PDB entry 7T10 | electron microscopy, 2.50 A resolution | chains A and B of the 6 polymer chains in the assembly

== Chain A ==
Molecule: Guanine nucleotide-binding protein G(i) subunit alpha-3
Source organism: Homo sapiens
Reference sequence: P08754 (GNAI3_HUMAN); residues 1-354 here = UniProt positions 1-354
Sequence (354 residues; row label = number of the first residue in the row):
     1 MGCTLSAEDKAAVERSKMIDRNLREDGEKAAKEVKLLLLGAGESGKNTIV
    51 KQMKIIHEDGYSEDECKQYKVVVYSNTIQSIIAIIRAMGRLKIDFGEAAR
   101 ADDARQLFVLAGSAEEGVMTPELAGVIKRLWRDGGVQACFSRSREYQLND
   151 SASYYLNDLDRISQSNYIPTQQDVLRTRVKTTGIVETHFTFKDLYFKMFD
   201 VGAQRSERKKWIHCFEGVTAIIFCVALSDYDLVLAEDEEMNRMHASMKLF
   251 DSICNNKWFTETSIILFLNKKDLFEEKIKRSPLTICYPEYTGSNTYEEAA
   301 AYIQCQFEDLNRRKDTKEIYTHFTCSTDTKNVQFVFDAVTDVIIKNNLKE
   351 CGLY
Not modelled in the structure: 1-2, 55-181, 233-239
Sequence notes: engineered mutation Asn47 (Ser in P08754), Ala203 (Gly in P08754), Ala245 (Glu in P08754), Ser326 (Ala in P08754)
UniProt features mapped onto this chain:
  - region: Lys35 to Lys46, Thr48 (G1 motif), Asp173 to Thr181 (G2 motif), Phe196 to Gly202, Gln204, Arg205 (G3 motif), Ile265 to Asp272 (G4 motif), Thr324, Cys325, Thr327 to Thr329 (G5 motif)
  - binding site (GTP): Gly42, Glu43, Ser44, Gly45, Lys46, Thr48, Asp150, Ser151, Leu175, Arg176, Thr177, Arg178, Val179, Lys180, Thr181, Val201, Asn269, Lys270, Asp272, Leu273 and 2 more in UniProt
  - binding site (GDP): Glu43, Ser44, Gly45, Lys46, Thr48, Ser151, Leu175, Arg176, Thr177, Arg178, Asn269, Lys270, Asp272, Cys325
  - binding site (Mg(2+)): Thr181
  - modified residue: Arg178 (ADP-ribosylarginine), Gln204 (Deamidated glutamine), Cys351 (ADP-ribosylcysteine)
  - lipidation: Gly2 (N-myristoyl glycine), Cys3 (S-palmitoyl cysteine)
  - natural variant: Gly40 (G40R: In ARCND1), Gly45 (G45S: In ARCND1), Asn47 (S47N: In ARCND1; this construct carries the variant)
  - mutagenesis: Lys35 (K35A: Decreased affinity for PLCD4), Leu36 (L36A: Increased affinity for PLCD4), Leu37 (L37A: No effect on binding to PLCD4), Leu39 (L39A: Decreased affinity for PLCD4), Gly42 (G42R: Decreased affinity for PLCD4), Ile184 (I184A: No effect on binding to PLCD4), Trp211 (W211A: Decreased affinity for CCDC88C and PLCD4), Phe215 (F215A: Decreased affinity for CCDC88C and PLCD4), Val218 (V218A: No effect on binding to PLCD4), Lys248 (K248M: No effect on binding to CCDC88C), Leu249 (L249H: Decreased affinity for PLCD4; L249V: No effect on binding to PLCD4), Ser252 (S252A: Increased affinity for PLCD4; S252D: Decreased affinity for PLCD4), 4 further mutagenesis entries in UniProt

== Chain B ==
Molecule: Guanine nucleotide-binding protein G(I)/G(S)/G(T) subunit beta-1
Source organism: Homo sapiens
Reference sequence: P62873 (GBB1_HUMAN); residue numbers follow UniProt; this construct covers 2-340
Sequence (344 residues; numbered -3 to 340; the number before each row is that of its first residue; numbers below 1 keep their minus sign (Pro-3 is residue -3)):
    -3 PGSSGSELDQLRQEAEQLKNQIRDARKACADATLSQITNNIDPVGRIQMR
    47 TRRTLRGHLAKIYAMHWGTDSRLLVSASQDGKLIIWDSYTTNKVHAIPLR
    97 SSWVMTCAYAPSGNYVACGGLDNICSIYNLKTREGNVRVSRELAGHTGYL
   147 SCCRFLDDNQIVTSSGDTTCALWDIETGQQTTTFTGHTGDVMSLSLAPDT
   197 RLFVSGACDASAKLWDVREGMCRQTFTGHESDINAICFFPNGNAFATGSD
   247 DATCRLFDLRADQELMTYSHDNIICGITSVSFSKSGRLLLAGYDDFNCNV
   297 WDALKADRAGVLAGHDNRVSCLGVTDDGMAVATGSWDSFLKIWN
Not modelled in the structure: -3 to 2
Sequence notes: expression tag (-3 to 1)
UniProt features mapped onto this chain:
  - modified residue: Ser2 (N-acetylserine), His266 (Phosphohistidine)
  - natural variant: Leu30 (L30F: In MRD42; uncertain significance), Arg52 (R52G: In MRD42), Gly64 (G64V: In MRD42), Asp76 (D76E: In MRD42; D76G: In MRD42), Gly77 (G77S: In MRD42), Lys78 (K78R: In MRD42), Ile80 (I80N: In MRD42; I80T: In MRD42), His91 (H91R: In MRD42; uncertain significance), Ala92 (A92T: In MRD42), Pro94 (P94S: In MRD42), Leu95 (L95P: In MRD42), Arg96 (R96L: In MRD42), 5 further natural variant entries in UniProt

== Interface between chain A and chain B ==
Contacting residue pairs (30; chain A residue first):
  Ala12(A) with Asn88(B)
  Arg15(A) with Val90(B), hydrogen bond (side chain-backbone); His91(B)
  Ser16(A) with Asn88(B); Lys89(B), hydrogen bond (side chain-backbone)
  Ile19(A) with Lys89(B)
  Asp20(A) with Lys89(B), salt bridge
  Leu23(A) with Leu55(B); Lys89(B)
  Gly27(A) with Leu55(B)
  Thr182(A) with Asp118(B); Asn119(B)
  Gly183(A) with Leu117(B); Asp118(B); Asn119(B)
  Ile184(A) with Trp99(B), hydrophobic
  Phe199(A) with Trp99(B), hydrophobic
  Gln204(A) with Leu117(B); Asn119(B); Tyr145(B)
  Ser206(A) with Tyr145(B)
  Glu207(A) with Asp186(B)
  Lys210(A) with Tyr145(B); Met188(B); Cys204(B); Asp228(B), salt bridge; Asn230(B), hydrogen bond
  His213(A) with Lys57(B)
  Cys214(A) with Tyr59(B)
  Phe215(A) with Trp99(B), hydrophobic
Interface residues without a listed pair, chain A (23 interface residues in all): Val13, Asp26, Trp211, Glu216, Trp258
Interface residues without a listed pair, chain B (25 interface residues in all): Gly53, Lys78, Ile80, Ala92, Gly162, Asp246, Arg314, Trp332

== In short ==
23 residues of chain A face 25 of chain B across their interface, with 3 hydrogen bonds and 2 salt bridges.
Polar pairs include Asp20(A)-Lys89(B), Lys210(A)-Asp228(B) and Arg15(A)-Val90(B).
Here chain A is Guanine nucleotide-binding protein G(i) subunit alpha-3 and chain B is Guanine
nucleotide-binding protein G(I)/G(S)/G(T) subunit beta-1, both from Homo sapiens. Entry 7T10 (CryoEM structure
of somatostatin receptor 2 in complex with somatostatin-14 and Gi3) was determined by electron microscopy
(same publication as 7T11).
